1LO7 - chain A; structure by X-ray diffraction, 1.50 A resolution.

Chain A:
Name: 4-hydroxybenzoyl-CoA Thioesterase
From: Pseudomonas sp. CBS3
Notes: EC 3.1.2.23
UniProtKB: P56653 (4HBT_PSEUC); residues 1-141 here = UniProt positions 1-141
Chain sequence (141 residues; each row starts with the number of its first residue):
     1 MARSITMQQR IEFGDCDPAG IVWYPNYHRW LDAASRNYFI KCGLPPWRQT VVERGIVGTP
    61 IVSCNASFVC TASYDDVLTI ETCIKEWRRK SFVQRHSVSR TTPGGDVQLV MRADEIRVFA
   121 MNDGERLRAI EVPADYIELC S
Unresolved in the structure: 1
Differences from the reference sequence: conflict Tyr-24 (Phe in P56653)
Ligand contacts: 4-hydroxyphenacyl coenzyme A (4CO): Phe-13, Asp-17, Ile-21, Val-22, Trp-23, Tyr-24, Tyr-27, Asp-32, Trp-47, Gly-58, Thr-59, Pro-60, Ile-61, Val-62, Ser-63, Ser-67, Phe-68, Val-69, Cys-70, Thr-71, Arg-88, Arg-89, Lys-90, Ser-91, Ile-116, Arg-117, Val-118, Leu-127, Arg-128, Ala-129
Curated features (UniProtKB/Swiss-Prot):
  - active site: Asp-17
  - binding site (substrate): Trp-47, Thr-59 to Ile-61, Lys-90
  - mutagenesis: Asp-17 (D17E: Reduces catalytic activity. Little effect on substrate binding; D17N: Drastically reduces catalytic activity. No effect on substrate binding; D17S: Drastically reduces catalytic activity), Asp-32 (D32S: Substrate turnover rate is decreased), Arg-88 (R88A: No significant effect on catalytic activity or substrate binding), Arg-89 (R89L: No significant effect on catalytic activity or substrate binding), Lys-90 (K90A: Decreases substrate binding affinity), Arg-126 (R126L: No significant effect on catalytic activity or substrate binding), Arg-128 (R128A: No significant effect on catalytic activity or substrate binding)
What the authors report for this chain:
  - binding site for 4-hydroxyphenacyl coenzyme A: Asp-17, Trp-23, Tyr-24, Tyr-27, Asp-32, Trp-47, Thr-59, Arg-88, Arg-89, Lys-90, Ser-91
  - catalytic residues: Asp-17, Tyr-24 (proposed by the authors, not directly observed)
  - contacts within the chain: Asp-17/Ala-19 (hydrogen bond)
  - conformationally variable residues (loop rearrangement): Arg-100 to Gln-108, Asn-122 to Leu-127

Overview:
Bound to chain A: 4-hydroxyphenacyl coenzyme A. Curated annotation (UniProt) lists active-site residue Asp-17,
5 substrate-binding residues and 7 mutagenesis sites. From the paper: catalytic residues Asp-17 and Tyr-24; a
binding site for 4-hydroxyphenacyl coenzyme A at Asp-17, Trp-23 and Tyr-24 among others.
Chain A is 4-hydroxybenzoyl-CoA Thioesterase (Pseudomonas sp. CBS3); the structure, X-ray structure of
4-Hydroxybenzoyl CoA Thioesterase complexed with 4-hydroxyphenacyl CoA, was determined by X-ray diffraction
together with 1LO8 and 1LO9 from the same study.
